1JD4 - chain A; structure by X-ray diffraction, 2.70 A resolution.

[Chain A]
Molecule: Apoptosis 1 inhibitor
Source organism: Drosophila melanogaster
Reference sequence: Q24306 (IAP1_DROME); residue numbers follow UniProt; this construct covers 201-324
Chain sequence (124 residues; numbered 201 to 324; the number before each row is that of its first residue):
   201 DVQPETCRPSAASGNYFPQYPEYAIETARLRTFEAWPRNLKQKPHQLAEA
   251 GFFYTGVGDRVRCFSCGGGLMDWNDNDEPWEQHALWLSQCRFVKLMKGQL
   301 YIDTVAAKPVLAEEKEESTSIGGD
Disordered / not traced: 201-214, 311-324
Bound ions: Zn2+: Cys263, Cys266, His283, Cys290
UniProt features mapped onto this chain:
  - binding site (Zn(2+)): Cys263, Cys266, His283, Cys290
What the authors report for this chain:
  - Zn2+ coordination: Cys263, Cys266, His283, Cys290
  - specificity-determining residues: Gly268, Gly269, Met271 (proposed by the authors, not directly observed)

[Summary]
Cys263, Cys266, His283 and Cys290 coordinate Zn2+. Curated annotation (UniProt) lists 4 Zn2+-binding residues.
From the paper: Zn2+ coordination by Cys263, Cys266 and His283 among others; specificity determinants Gly268,
Gly269 and Met271.
Chain A is Apoptosis 1 inhibitor (Drosophila melanogaster); the structure, Crystal Structure of DIAP1-BIR2,
was determined by X-ray diffraction (same publication as 1JD5 and 1JD6).
